PDB entry 8U7U | electron microscopy, 2.16 A resolution | chains E and D of the 28 polymer chains in the assembly

# Chain E
Protein: Proteasome subunit alpha type-5
From: Saccharomyces cerevisiae S288C
Notes: EC 3.4.25.1
Reference sequence: P32379 (PSA5_YEAST); numbering as in UniProt (aligned over 1-260)
Chain sequence (260 residues; numbered 1 to 260; the number before each row is that of its first residue):
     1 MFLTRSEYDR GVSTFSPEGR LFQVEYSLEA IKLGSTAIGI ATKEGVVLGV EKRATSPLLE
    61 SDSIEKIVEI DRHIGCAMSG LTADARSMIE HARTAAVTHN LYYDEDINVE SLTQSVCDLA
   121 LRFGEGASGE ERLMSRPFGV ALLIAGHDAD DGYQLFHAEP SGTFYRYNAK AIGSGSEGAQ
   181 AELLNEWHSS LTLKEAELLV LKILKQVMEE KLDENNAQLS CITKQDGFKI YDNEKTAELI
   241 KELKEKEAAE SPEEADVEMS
Not modelled in the structure: 1-7, 127-132, 251-260

# Chain D
Protein: Proteasome subunit alpha type-4
From: Saccharomyces cerevisiae S288C
Notes: EC 3.4.25.1
Reference sequence: P40303 (PSA4_YEAST); numbering as in UniProt (aligned over 1-254)
Chain sequence (254 residues; each row starts with the number of its first residue):
     1 MSGYDRALSI FSPDGHIFQV EYALEAVKRG TCAVGVKGKN CVVLGCERRS TLKLQDTRIT
    61 PSKVSKIDSH VVLSFSGLNA DSRILIEKAR VEAQSHRLTL EDPVTVEYLT RYVAGVQQRY
   121 TQSGGVRPFG VSTLIAGFDP RDDEPKLYQT EPSGIYSSWS AQTIGRNSKT VREFLEKNYD
   181 RKEPPATVEE CVKLTVRSLL EVVQTGAKNI EITVVKPDSD IVALSSEEIN QYVTQIEQEK
   241 QEQQEQDKKK KSNH
Not modelled in the structure: 1-2, 48-53, 203-209, 241-254
UniProt features mapped onto this chain:
  - modified residue: Thr60 (Phosphothreonine)

# Chain E / chain D interface
Contacting residue pairs (70):
  Tyr8(E) - Arg6(D)  hydrogen bond (backbone-side chain)
  Tyr8(E) - Leu8(D)  hydrogen bond (side chain-backbone)
  Tyr8(E) - Ile10(D)
  Tyr8(E) - Gln19(D)
  Val12(E) - Ala7(D)  hydrophobic
  Val12(E) - Ile10(D)  hydrophobic
  Gln23(E) - Ile10(D)
  Gln23(E) - Phe11(D)  hydrogen bond (side chain-backbone)
  Tyr26(E) - Phe11(D)
  Tyr26(E) - Ser12(D)
  Tyr26(E) - Pro13(D)  hydrophobic
  Tyr26(E) - Gly15(D)
  Ser27(E) - Phe11(D)
  Glu29(E) - Pro13(D)
  Ala30(E) - Phe11(D)  hydrophobic
  Ala30(E) - Gly15(D)
  Thr55(E) - Trp159(D)
  Ser56(E) - Trp159(D)
  Ser56(E) - Glu176(D)  hydrogen bond
  Pro57(E) - Glu176(D)
  Pro57(E) - Arg181(D)  hydrogen bond (backbone-side chain)
  Leu58(E) - Trp159(D)
  Leu58(E) - Ser160(D)  hydrogen bond (backbone-backbone)
  Leu58(E) - Ala161(D)
  Leu58(E) - Leu175(D)  hydrophobic
  Leu58(E) - Glu176(D)
  Leu58(E) - Tyr179(D)  hydrophobic
  Leu58(E) - Arg181(D)
  Leu59(E) - Ser157(D)
  Leu59(E) - Ser158(D)
  Leu59(E) - Trp159(D)
  Leu59(E) - Arg181(D)
  Glu60(E) - Lys37(D)  salt bridge
  Glu60(E) - Ser158(D)  hydrogen bond
  Glu60(E) - Trp159(D)
  Glu60(E) - Ser160(D)
  Ser63(E) - Ser157(D)
  Ser63(E) - Ser158(D)  hydrogen bond (side chain-backbone)
  Leu81(E) - Phe11(D)  hydrophobic
  Leu81(E) - Ile17(D)  hydrophobic
  Thr82(E) - Ile155(D)
  Ala83(E) - Gln118(D)
  Ala83(E) - Ser153(D)
  Ala83(E) - Gly154(D)
  Ala83(E) - Ile155(D)
  Asp84(E) - Gln118(D)  hydrogen bond
  Asp84(E) - Gln122(D)
  Arg86(E) - Ala114(D)
  Arg86(E) - Gly115(D)
  Arg86(E) - Gly154(D)  hydrogen bond (side chain-backbone)
  Arg86(E) - Tyr156(D)
  Glu125(E) - Asp5(D)
  Glu125(E) - Arg6(D)
  Glu125(E) - Ala7(D)  hydrogen bond (side chain-backbone)
  Gly126(E) - Asp5(D)  hydrogen bond (backbone-side chain)
  Met134(E) - Gln122(D)  hydrogen bond
  Ser135(E) - Ala7(D)
  Ser135(E) - Ser9(D)  hydrogen bond (side chain-backbone)
  Ser135(E) - Gln122(D)  hydrogen bond (backbone-backbone)
  Ser135(E) - Ser123(D)
  Ser135(E) - Gly124(D)
  Arg136(E) - Ser9(D)
  Arg136(E) - Phe11(D)
  Arg136(E) - Ile17(D)
  Arg136(E) - Thr121(D)  hydrogen bond (side chain-backbone)
  Arg136(E) - Gln122(D)  hydrogen bond (backbone-side chain)
  Pro137(E) - Phe11(D)
  Pro137(E) - Gln122(D)
  Phe138(E) - Gln122(D)
  Gly139(E) - Phe11(D)
Also at the interface, not in a pair above, chain E (28 interface residues in all): Leu33
Also at the interface, not in a pair above, chain D (36 interface residues in all): Asp14, His16, Arg172

# Summary
28 residues of chain E and 36 residues of chain D are in contact; the contacts include 17 hydrogen bonds and 1
salt bridge. Polar pairs include Glu60(E)-Lys37(D), Tyr8(E)-Arg6(D) and Tyr8(E)-Leu8(D).
Here chain E is Proteasome subunit alpha type-5 and chain D is Proteasome subunit alpha type-4, both from
Saccharomyces cerevisiae S288C. Entry 8U7U (Proteasome 20S Core Particle from Beta 3 D205 deletion) was
determined by electron microscopy together with 8U6Y from the same study.
